3LRB - chains A and B; structure by X-ray diffraction, 3.61 A resolution.

== Chain A (and B) ==
Name: Arginine/agmatine antiporter
From: Escherichia coli
Notes: chain B of this document is another copy of the same molecule, construct and numbering; everything in this record applies to it too
Reference sequence: P60063 (ADIC_ECO57); numbering as in UniProt (aligned over 1-445)
Sequence (445 residues; numbered 1 to 445; the number before each row is that of its first residue):
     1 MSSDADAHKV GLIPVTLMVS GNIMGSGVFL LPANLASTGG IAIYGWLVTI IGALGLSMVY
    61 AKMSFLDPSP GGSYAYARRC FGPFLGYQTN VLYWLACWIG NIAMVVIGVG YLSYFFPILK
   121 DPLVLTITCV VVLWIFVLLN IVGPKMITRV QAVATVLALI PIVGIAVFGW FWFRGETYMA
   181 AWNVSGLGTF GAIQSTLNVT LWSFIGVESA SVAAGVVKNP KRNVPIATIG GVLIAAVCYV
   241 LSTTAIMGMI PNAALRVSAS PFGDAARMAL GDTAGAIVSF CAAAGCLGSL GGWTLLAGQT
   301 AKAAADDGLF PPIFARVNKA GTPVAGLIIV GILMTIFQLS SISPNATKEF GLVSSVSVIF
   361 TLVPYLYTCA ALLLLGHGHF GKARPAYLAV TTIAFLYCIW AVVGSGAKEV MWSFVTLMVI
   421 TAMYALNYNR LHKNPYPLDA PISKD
Not modelled in the structure: 1-5, 253-272, 436-445
Curated features (UniProtKB/Swiss-Prot):
  - motif: Gly25 to Gly27 (Helix-breaking GSG motif TM1), Gly206 to Ala210 (Helix-breaking GVESA motif TM6)
  - binding site (L-arginine): Ile23, Ser26, Gly27, Ala96, Cys97, Asn101, Trp202, Ile205, Trp293, Ser357
  - site: Tyr93 (Cytoplasmic (distal) gate), Trp202 (Periplasmic (proximal) gate), Glu208 (Cytoplasmic (distal) gate), Trp293 (Middle gate), Tyr365 (Cytoplasmic (distal) gate)
  - mutagenesis: Asn22 (N22A: No change in antiport activity, 6-fold higher affinity for Arg), Ser26 (S26K: 5% Agm antiport), Tyr74 (Y74A: 50% antiport activity at pH 6.0, 10-fold higher than wild-type antiport activity at pH 7.5, i.e. loss of pH-dependence of substrate transport. No change in binding of Arg or Agm ...), Tyr87 (Y87A: Markedly reduced binding affinity for Agm but not for Arg. 50% Agm antiport), Tyr93 (Y93A: Reduced binding affinity for Arg, no binding to Agm. 25% Agm antiport; Y93K: Almost no binding to both Arg and Agm. 5% Agm antiport), Glu208 (E208A/D: 5-10% Agm antiport), Phe337 (F337A: Severely decreased antiport), Tyr365 (Y365A: Markedly weakened binding to Arg but not to Agm. 5% Agm antiport)

== Chain A / chain B interface ==
Pairs across the interface (76; chain A residue first):
  Arg78(A) - His432(B)
  Arg79(A) - Leu431(B)
  Arg79(A) - His432(B)
  Arg79(A) - Lys433(B)  hydrogen bond (side chain-backbone)
  Cys80(A) - Phe81(B)
  Phe81(A) - Cys80(B)
  Phe81(A) - Phe81(B)  hydrophobic
  Phe81(A) - Leu85(B)  hydrophobic
  Phe81(A) - His432(B)
  Phe84(A) - Cys80(B)  hydrophobic
  Phe84(A) - Leu85(B)  hydrophobic
  Leu85(A) - Phe81(B)  hydrophobic
  Leu85(A) - Phe84(B)  hydrophobic
  Val363(A) - Phe414(B)  hydrophobic
  Leu366(A) - Met418(B)
  Leu366(A) - Thr421(B)
  Leu373(A) - Tyr428(B)
  Leu374(A) - Arg430(B)
  His377(A) - Tyr428(B)
  His377(A) - Asn429(B)
  His377(A) - Arg430(B)
  His377(A) - Leu431(B)
  Phe380(A) - Pro435(B)
  Arg384(A) - Tyr428(B)
  Leu388(A) - Tyr428(B)  hydrophobic
  Phe395(A) - Ala422(B)  hydrophobic
  Cys398(A) - Met418(B)
  Ile399(A) - Val415(B)  hydrophobic
  Ile399(A) - Met418(B)  hydrophobic
  Ile399(A) - Val419(B)  hydrophobic
  Val402(A) - Met411(B)
  Val402(A) - Phe414(B)  hydrophobic
  Val402(A) - Val415(B)  hydrophobic
  Val402(A) - Met418(B)  hydrophobic
  Val403(A) - Met411(B)
  Val403(A) - Trp412(B)  hydrophobic
  Val403(A) - Val415(B)  hydrophobic
  Ala407(A) - Ala407(B)
  Val410(A) - Met411(B)  hydrophobic
  Val410(A) - Phe414(B)  hydrophobic
  Met411(A) - Val402(B)
  Met411(A) - Val403(B)
  Met411(A) - Val410(B)  hydrophobic
  Trp412(A) - Val403(B)  hydrophobic
  Phe414(A) - Val363(B)  hydrophobic
  Phe414(A) - Val402(B)  hydrophobic
  Phe414(A) - Val410(B)  hydrophobic
  Phe414(A) - Phe414(B)  hydrophobic
  Phe414(A) - Leu417(B)  hydrophobic
  Val415(A) - Ile399(B)  hydrophobic
  Val415(A) - Val402(B)  hydrophobic
  Val415(A) - Val403(B)  hydrophobic
  Leu417(A) - Phe414(B)  hydrophobic
  Met418(A) - Leu366(B)
  Met418(A) - Cys398(B)
  Met418(A) - Ile399(B)  hydrophobic
  Met418(A) - Val402(B)  hydrophobic
  Val419(A) - Ile399(B)  hydrophobic
  Thr421(A) - Leu366(B)
  Ala422(A) - Phe395(B)  hydrophobic
  Ala422(A) - Ile399(B)  hydrophobic
  Tyr424(A) - Leu374(B)
  Tyr428(A) - Leu373(B)
  Tyr428(A) - His377(B)
  Tyr428(A) - Arg384(B)
  Tyr428(A) - Leu388(B)  hydrophobic
  Asn429(A) - His377(B)
  Arg430(A) - Leu374(B)
  Arg430(A) - His377(B)  hydrogen bond (backbone-side chain)
  Leu431(A) - Arg79(B)
  Leu431(A) - His377(B)
  His432(A) - Arg78(B)
  His432(A) - Arg79(B)
  His432(A) - Phe81(B)
  Lys433(A) - Arg79(B)  hydrogen bond (backbone-side chain)
  Pro435(A) - Phe380(B)
Also at the interface, not in a pair above, chain A (47 interface residues in all): Gly82, Ile359, Tyr367, Leu375, Thr391, Ser405, Lys408, Ser413, Asn434
Also at the interface, not in a pair above, chain B (48 interface residues in all): Gly82, Ile359, Tyr367, Ala370, Leu375, Thr391, Ser405, Lys408, Ser413, Tyr424, Asn434

== Overview ==
47 residues of chain A and 48 residues of chain B are in contact; the contacts include 3 hydrogen bonds. Polar
pairs include Arg79(A)-Lys433(B) and Arg430(A)-His377(B). Curated annotation (UniProt) lists 10
L-arginine-binding residues and 8 mutagenesis sites on chain A.
Both chains are Arginine/agmatine antiporter (Escherichia coli). Entry 3LRB (Structure of E. coli AdiC) was
determined by X-ray diffraction (same publication as 3LRC).
